6YOD - chain A; structure by X-ray diffraction, 1.60 A resolution.

== Chain A ==
Protein: Lysozyme
Source organism: Gallus gallus
Notes: EC 3.2.1.17
UniProt: P00698 (LYSC_CHICK); residues 1-129 here correspond to UniProt positions 19-147 (UniProt number = residue number + 18)
Sequence (129 residues; each row starts with the number of its first residue):
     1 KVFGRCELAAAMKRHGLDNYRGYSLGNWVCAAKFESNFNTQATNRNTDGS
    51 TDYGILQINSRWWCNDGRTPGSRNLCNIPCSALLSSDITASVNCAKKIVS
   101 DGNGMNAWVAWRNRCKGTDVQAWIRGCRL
UniProt features mapped onto this chain:
  - active site: Glu35, Asp52
  - binding site (substrate): Asp101
Disulfides: Cys6-Cys127, Cys30-Cys115, Cys64-Cys80, Cys76-Cys94
Ion coordination: Na+: Ser60, Cys64, Ser72, Arg73
Residues lining bound ligands:
  - 2-(2-ethoxyethoxy)ethanol (AE3): Arg5, Ala122, Trp123
  - 2-(2-methoxyethoxy)ethanol (PG0): Val2, Gly4, Glu7

== Overview ==
Chain A binds 2-(2-methoxyethoxy)ethanol and 2-(2-ethoxyethoxy)ethanol. Ser60, Cys64, Ser72 and Arg73 form the
Na+ site. UniProt lists active-site residues Glu35 and Asp52 and substrate-binding residue Asp101.
Chain A is Lysozyme (Gallus gallus); the structure, Structure of Lysozyme from SiN IMISX setup collected by
rotation serial crystallography on crystals prelocated by ..., was determined by X-ray diffraction (same
publication as 6YOB, 6YOC, 6YOE, 6YOF and 6YOG).
